PDB entry 6PR5 | electron microscopy, 3.30 A resolution | chains A and D of the 8 polymer chains in the assembly

# Chain A
Protein: DNA-mediated transposase
From: Helicoverpa zea
UniProtKB: B0F0C5 (B0F0C5_HELZE); numbering as in UniProt (aligned over 17-507)
Sequence (497 residues; numbered 17 to 513; the number before each row is that of its first residue):
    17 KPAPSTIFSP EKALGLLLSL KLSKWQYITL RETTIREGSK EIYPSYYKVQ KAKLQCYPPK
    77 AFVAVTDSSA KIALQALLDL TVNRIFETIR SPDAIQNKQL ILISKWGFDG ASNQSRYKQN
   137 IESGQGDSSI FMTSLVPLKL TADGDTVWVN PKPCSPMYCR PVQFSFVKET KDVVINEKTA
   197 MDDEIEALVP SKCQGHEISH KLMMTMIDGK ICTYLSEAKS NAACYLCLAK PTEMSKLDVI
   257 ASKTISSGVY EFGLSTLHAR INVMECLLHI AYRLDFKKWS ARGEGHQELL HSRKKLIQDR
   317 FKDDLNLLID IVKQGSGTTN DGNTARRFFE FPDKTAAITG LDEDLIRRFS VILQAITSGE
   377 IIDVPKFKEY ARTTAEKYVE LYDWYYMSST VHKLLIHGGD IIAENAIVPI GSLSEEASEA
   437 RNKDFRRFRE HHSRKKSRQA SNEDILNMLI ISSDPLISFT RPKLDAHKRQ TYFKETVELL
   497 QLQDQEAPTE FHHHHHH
Not modelled in the structure: 17-20, 501-513
Differences from the reference sequence: expression tag (508-513)
Metal / ion sites: Mg2+ site 1: Asp125, Glu185, Asp224 (shared with 1 residue of chain B); Mg2+ site 2: Asp125, Glu435 (shared with DG16(D), DC17(D) of chain D); Zn2+: Cys240, Cys243, His408, His413
From the paper describing this entry:
  - binding site for the 30-nt DNA strand (chain D): Val328
  - catalytic residues: His274
  - Mg2+ coordination: Asp125, Asp224, Glu435
  - catalytic residues: Asp125, Asp224, Glu435 (citing earlier work)

# Chain D
Molecule: 30-nt DNA strand
Sequence (30 nucleotides; numbered 1 to 30; the number before each row is that of its first residue):
     1 TTTTCGATCC ACCGTGCGGT GGATCGAAAA
Metal / ion sites: Mg2+: DG16, DC17 (shared with Asp125(A), Glu435(A) of chain A)

# How chain A and chain D interact
Contacting residue pairs (30):
  Asp125(A) - DC17(D)  phosphate contact
  Ser128(A) - DG18(D)  hydrogen bond to the phosphate
  Lys184(A) - DG19(D)  salt bridge to the phosphate
  Leu273(A) - DG16(D)  base contact
  His274(A) - DC17(D)  salt bridge to the phosphate
  Val328(A) - DG18(D)  base contact
  Lys329(A) - DG18(D)  base contact
  Gln330(A) - DG18(D)  base contact
  Gly331(A) - DG18(D)  hydrogen bond to the base
  Ser332(A) - DG16(D)  sugar contact
  Gly333(A) - DC17(D)  base contact
  Thr334(A) - DC17(D)  hydrogen bond to the base
  Asp337(A) - DT15(D)  base contact
  Asp337(A) - DG16(D)  base contact
  Gly338(A) - DG16(D)  hydrogen bond to the base
  Asn339(A) - DG14(D)  base contact
  Asn339(A) - DT15(D)  hydrogen bond to the base
  Asn339(A) - DG16(D)  base contact
  Arg342(A) - DG16(D)  hydrogen bond to the base
  Arg343(A) - DC12(D)  salt bridge to the phosphate
  Glu432(A) - DG16(D)  hydrogen bond to the base
  Glu435(A) - DT15(D)  sugar contact
  Glu435(A) - DG16(D)  phosphate contact
  Glu435(A) - DC17(D)  phosphate contact
  Ala436(A) - DT15(D)  base contact
  Asn438(A) - DT15(D)  phosphate contact
  Asn438(A) - DG16(D)  phosphate contact
  Lys439(A) - DG14(D)  hydrogen bond to the sugar
  Lys439(A) - DT15(D)  sugar contact
  Arg442(A) - DG16(D)  salt bridge to the phosphate
Also at the interface, not in a pair above, chain A (26 interface residues in all): Gly126, Asn129, Ile277

# Overview
26 residues of chain A and 7 residues of chain D are in contact; the contacts include 8 hydrogen bonds and 4
salt bridges. Among the polar pairs are Gly331(A)-DG18(D), Thr334(A)-DC17(D) and Gly338(A)-DG16(D). From the
paper: catalytic residues His274(A), Asp125(A) and Asp224(A) among others; a binding site for the 30-nt DNA
strand (chain D) at Val328(A).
Here chain A is DNA-mediated transposase (Helicoverpa zea) and chain D is a 30-nt DNA strand. Entry 6PR5
(Cryo-EM structure of HzTransib strand transfer complex (STC)) was determined by electron microscopy,
deposited together with 6PQR, 6PQU, 6PQX and 6PQY.
